1XVG - chains A and E of the 6 polymer chains in the assembly; structure by X-ray diffraction, 1.96 A resolution.

# Chain A
Name: Methane monooxygenase component A alpha chain
Source organism: Methylococcus capsulatus
Notes: EC 1.14.13.25; fragment: alpha subunit
UniProt: P22869 (MEMA_METCA); residues 1-527 here = UniProt positions 1-527
Amino-acid sequence (527 residues; row label = number of the first residue in the row):
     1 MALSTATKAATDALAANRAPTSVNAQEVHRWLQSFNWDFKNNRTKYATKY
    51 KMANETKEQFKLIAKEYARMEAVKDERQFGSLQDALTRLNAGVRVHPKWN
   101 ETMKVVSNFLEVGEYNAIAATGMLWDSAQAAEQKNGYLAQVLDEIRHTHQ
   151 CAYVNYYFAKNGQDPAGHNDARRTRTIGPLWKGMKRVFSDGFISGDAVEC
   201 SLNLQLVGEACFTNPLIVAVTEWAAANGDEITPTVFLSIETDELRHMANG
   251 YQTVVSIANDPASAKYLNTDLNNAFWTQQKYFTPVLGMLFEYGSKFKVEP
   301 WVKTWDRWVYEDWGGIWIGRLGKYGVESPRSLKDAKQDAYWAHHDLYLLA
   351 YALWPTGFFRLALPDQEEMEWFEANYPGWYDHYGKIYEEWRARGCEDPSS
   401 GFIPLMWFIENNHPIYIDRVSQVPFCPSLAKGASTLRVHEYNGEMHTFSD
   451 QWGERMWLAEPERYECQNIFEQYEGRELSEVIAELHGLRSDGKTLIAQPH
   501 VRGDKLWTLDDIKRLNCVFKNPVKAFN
Not modelled in the structure: 1-17
Metal / ion sites: Fe ion site 1: Glu-114, Glu-144, His-147 (together with 2-bromoethanol); Fe ion site 2: Glu-144, Glu-209, Glu-243, His-246 (together with 2-bromoethanol); Ca2+ near Asn-527 (its only coordinating residue here)
Residues lining bound ligands:
  - 2-bromoethanol (BRJ), molecule 1: Leu-62, Ile-63, Ala-64, Tyr-67, Asn-135, Leu-138, Ala-139
  - 2-bromoethanol (BRJ), molecule 2: Lys-98, Glu-101, Thr-102, Met-288, Leu-289, Tyr-292, Gly-293, Tyr-347, Phe-359, Arg-360, Leu-361
  - 2-bromoethanol (BRJ), molecule 3: Val-105, Val-106, Phe-109, Leu-110, Met-184, Phe-188, Leu-216, Tyr-281, Phe-282, Val-285, Leu-286, Leu-289
  - 2-bromoethanol (BRJ), molecule 4: Leu-110, Gly-113, Glu-114, Ala-117, Glu-144, His-147, Phe-188, Phe-192, Leu-204, Glu-209, Thr-213, Glu-243, His-246
Swiss-Prot annotation at these positions:
  - active site: Cys-151
  - binding site (Fe cation): Glu-114, Glu-144, His-147, Glu-209, Glu-243, His-246

# Chain E
Name: Methane monooxygenase component A gamma chain
Source organism: Methylococcus capsulatus
Notes: EC 1.14.13.25; fragment: gamma subunit
UniProt: P11987 (MEMG_METCA); residues 1-170 here correspond to UniProt positions 0-169 (UniProt number = residue number - 1)
Amino-acid sequence (170 residues; row label = number of the first residue in the row):
     1 MAKLGIHSNDTRDAWVNKIAQLNTLEKAAEMLKQFRMDHTTPFRNSYELD
    51 NDYLWIEAKLEEKVAVLKARAFNEVDFRHKTAFGEDAKSVLDGTVAKMNA
   101 AKDKWEAEKIHIGFRQAYKPPIMPVNYFLDGERQLGTRLMELRNLNYYDT
   151 PLEELRKQRGVRVVHLQSPH
Not modelled in the structure: 1-2, 169-170

# Chain A / chain E interface
Pairs across the interface - 97 pairs, chain A then chain E:
  Arg-43(A) / Arg-133(E)
  Thr-44(A) / Arg-133(E)
  Lys-45(A) / Arg-133(E)
  Ala-47(A) / Glu-132(E)
  Ala-47(A) / Arg-133(E)
  Ala-47(A) / Gly-136(E)
  Ala-47(A) / Thr-137(E)
  Ala-47(A) / Met-140(E)  hydrophobic
  Thr-48(A) / Thr-137(E)  hydrogen bond (backbone-side chain)
  Thr-48(A) / Met-140(E)
  Lys-49(A) / Met-140(E)
  Lys-49(A) / Glu-141(E)
  Lys-49(A) / Asn-144(E)
  Asp-196(A) / Met-140(E)
  Tyr-266(A) / Glu-141(E)  hydrogen bond (side chain-backbone)
  Tyr-266(A) / Asn-144(E)
  Tyr-266(A) / Leu-145(E)
  Thr-269(A) / Tyr-147(E)
  Thr-269(A) / Tyr-148(E)  hydrogen bond (backbone-side chain)
  Asn-272(A) / Tyr-148(E)  hydrogen bond
  Asn-273(A) / Tyr-147(E)
  Asn-273(A) / Tyr-148(E)  hydrogen bond
  Arg-330(A) / Tyr-148(E)
  Ser-434(A) / Gln-167(E)
  Thr-435(A) / Gln-167(E)
  Leu-436(A) / His-165(E)
  Leu-436(A) / Leu-166(E)
  Leu-436(A) / Gln-167(E)  hydrogen bond (backbone-backbone)
  Arg-437(A) / Leu-152(E)
  Arg-437(A) / Arg-156(E)
  Arg-437(A) / His-165(E)
  Arg-437(A) / Leu-166(E)
  Val-438(A) / Val-163(E)
  Val-438(A) / Val-164(E)  hydrogen bond (backbone-backbone)
  Val-438(A) / His-165(E)  hydrogen bond (backbone-backbone)
  His-439(A) / Arg-156(E)
  His-439(A) / Val-161(E)
  His-439(A) / Arg-162(E)
  His-439(A) / Val-163(E)
  Glu-440(A) / Val-161(E)
  Glu-440(A) / Arg-162(E)  salt bridge
  Glu-440(A) / Val-164(E)
  Tyr-441(A) / Pro-42(E)
  Tyr-441(A) / Phe-43(E)
  Tyr-441(A) / Arg-159(E)
  Tyr-441(A) / Val-161(E)  hydrophobic
  Asn-442(A) / Pro-42(E)
  Asn-442(A) / Phe-43(E)
  Asn-442(A) / Arg-44(E)
  Asn-442(A) / Tyr-47(E)
  Glu-444(A) / Tyr-47(E)
  Glu-444(A) / Asp-50(E)
  Gln-451(A) / Leu-152(E)
  Trp-452(A) / Tyr-148(E)  hydrophobic
  Glu-454(A) / Leu-152(E)
  Glu-454(A) / Arg-156(E)  salt bridge
  Arg-455(A) / Tyr-147(E)  hydrogen bond (side chain-backbone)
  Arg-455(A) / Tyr-148(E)
  Arg-455(A) / Thr-150(E)  hydrogen bond (side chain-backbone)
  Arg-455(A) / Leu-152(E)
  Arg-455(A) / Leu-155(E)
  Met-456(A) / Tyr-147(E)
  Trp-457(A) / Val-161(E)  hydrophobic
  Leu-458(A) / Leu-152(E)  hydrophobic
  Leu-458(A) / Leu-155(E)  hydrophobic
  Leu-458(A) / Arg-156(E)
  Leu-458(A) / Arg-159(E)  hydrogen bond (backbone-side chain)
  Leu-458(A) / Val-161(E)  hydrophobic
  Ala-459(A) / Arg-143(E)  hydrogen bond (backbone-side chain)
  Ala-459(A) / Arg-159(E)
  Glu-460(A) / Arg-143(E)
  Glu-460(A) / Tyr-147(E)  hydrogen bond
  Pro-461(A) / Pro-42(E)  hydrophobic
  Pro-461(A) / Arg-159(E)
  Glu-462(A) / Pro-42(E)
  Glu-462(A) / Ile-112(E)
  Glu-462(A) / Arg-143(E)  salt bridge
  Glu-465(A) / Thr-41(E)
  Glu-465(A) / Pro-42(E)
  Glu-465(A) / Arg-44(E)  salt bridge
  Gln-467(A) / Asp-50(E)  hydrogen bond (side chain-backbone)
  Glu-471(A) / Asn-51(E)  hydrogen bond (backbone-side chain)
  Gln-472(A) / Ile-6(E)
  Gln-472(A) / Asn-51(E)
  Tyr-473(A) / Ile-6(E)  hydrophobic
  Arg-476(A) / Leu-4(E)  hydrogen bond (side chain-backbone)
  Arg-476(A) / Gly-5(E)
  Arg-476(A) / Ile-6(E)
  Val-481(A) / Ile-6(E)  hydrophobic
  Glu-484(A) / Gly-5(E)
  Glu-484(A) / Ile-6(E)  hydrogen bond (side chain-backbone)
  Glu-484(A) / His-7(E)  hydrogen bond (side chain-backbone)
  Leu-485(A) / Ile-6(E)  hydrophobic
  Leu-485(A) / His-7(E)
  Phe-526(A) / Val-164(E)  hydrophobic
  Phe-526(A) / His-165(E)
  Asn-527(A) / Arg-162(E)  hydrogen bond (backbone-side chain)
Other interface residues (no listed pair), chain A (50 interface residues in all): Tyr-46, Lys-265, Asp-270, Pro-427, Gly-443, Met-445
Other interface residues (no listed pair), chain E (44 interface residues in all): Ser-8, Tyr-53, Leu-54, Glu-108, Leu-129, Leu-139, Pro-151, Gly-160, Ser-168

# Summary
The interface between chain A and chain E involves 50 residues on one side and 44 on the other; the contacts
include 19 hydrogen bonds and 4 salt bridges. Polar contacts include Glu-440(A)/Arg-162(E),
Glu-454(A)/Arg-156(E) and Glu-462(A)/Arg-143(E). Ligands of chain A: 4 copies of 2-bromoethanol.
Here chain A is Methane monooxygenase component A alpha chain and chain E is Methane monooxygenase component A
gamma chain, both from Methylococcus capsulatus. Entry 1XVG (soluble methane monooxygenase hydroxylase:
bromoethanol soaked structure) was determined by X-ray diffraction (same publication as 1XU3, 1XU5, 1XVB,
1XVC, 1XVD, 1XVE and 1XVF).
